9CGV - chains C and D of the 6 polymer chains in the assembly; structure by electron microscopy, 2.70 A resolution.

[Chain C]
Molecule: Non-structural protein 7
From: Severe acute respiratory syndrome coronavirus 2
Reference sequence: P0DTD1 (R1AB_SARS2); residues 1-83 here correspond to UniProt positions 3860-3942 (UniProt number = residue number + 3859)
Chain sequence (83 residues; numbered 1 to 83; the number before each row is that of its first residue):
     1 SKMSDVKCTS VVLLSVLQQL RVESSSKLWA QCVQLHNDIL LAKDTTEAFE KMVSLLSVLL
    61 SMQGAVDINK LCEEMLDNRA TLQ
Unresolved in the structure: 74-83
Swiss-Prot annotation at these positions:
  - site: Gln83 (Cleavage)

[Chain D]
Molecule: Non-structural protein 8
From: Severe acute respiratory syndrome coronavirus 2
Reference sequence: P0DTD1 (R1AB_SARS2); residues 1-198 here correspond to UniProt positions 3943-4140 (UniProt number = residue number + 3942)
Chain sequence (198 residues; row label = number of the first residue in the row):
     1 AIASEFSSLP SYAAFATAQE AYEQAVANGD SEVVLKKLKK SLNVAKSEFD RDAAMQRKLE
    61 KMADQAMTQM YKQARSEDKR AKVTSAMQTM LFTMLRKLDN DALNNIINNA RDGCVPLNII
   121 PLTTAAKLMV VIPDYNTYKN TCDGTTFTYA SALWEIQQVV DADSKIVQLS EISMDNSPNL
   181 AWPLIVTALR ANSAVKLQ
Unresolved in the structure: 1-56, 117-198
Swiss-Prot annotation at these positions:
  - site: Gln198 (Cleavage)

[Chain C / chain D interface]
Contacting residue pairs (34; chain C residue first):
  Lys2(C) with Leu98(D), hydrogen bond (side chain-backbone)
  Val6(C) with Leu98(D), hydrophobic
  Cys8(C) with Met94(D), hydrophobic
  Thr9(C) with Met94(D); Leu95(D); Leu98(D)
  Val12(C) with Met87(D), hydrophobic; Met90(D), hydrophobic; Leu91(D), hydrophobic; Met94(D), hydrophobic
  Leu13(C) with Leu91(D), hydrophobic
  Val16(C) with Met87(D); Leu91(D), hydrophobic
  Gln19(C) with Val83(D); Thr84(D); Met87(D)
  Phe49(C) with Leu98(D), hydrophobic; Asn100(D); Leu103(D), hydrophobic
  Val53(C) with Ala102(D), hydrophobic; Leu103(D), hydrophobic
  Leu56(C) with Leu95(D), hydrophobic; Leu103(D), hydrophobic; Ile107(D), hydrophobic
  Ser57(C) with Pro116(D)
  Leu60(C) with Ile106(D), hydrophobic; Val115(D)
  Gln63(C) with Val115(D)
  Val66(C) with Gln88(D)
  Ile68(C) with Phe92(D), hydrophobic
  Asn69(C) with Arg111(D), hydrogen bond
  Leu71(C) with Gln88(D); Phe92(D), hydrophobic
  Cys72(C) with Arg111(D), hydrogen bond (backbone-side chain)
Also at the interface, not in a pair above, chain C (25 interface residues in all): Asp5, Ser15, Leu20, Met52, Ser61, Glu73
Also at the interface, not in a pair above, chain D (22 interface residues in all): Thr89, Arg96, Asp99, Ala110

[In short]
25 residues of chain C and 22 residues of chain D are in contact; the contacts include 3 hydrogen bonds. Polar
pairs include Lys2(C)-Leu98(D), Asn69(C)-Arg111(D) and Cys72(C)-Arg111(D).
Chain C is Non-structural protein 7 and chain D is Non-structural protein 8, both from Severe acute
respiratory syndrome coronavirus 2; the structure, SARS-CoV-2 nsp12 NiRAN domain bound to a covalent inhibitor
SW090466-1, was determined by electron microscopy.
